4ZVM - chains A and B; structure by X-ray diffraction, 1.97 A resolution.

# Chain A (and B)
Name: Ribosyldihydronicotinamide dehydrogenase [quinone]
Organism: Homo sapiens
Notes: EC 1.10.99.2; chain B of this document is another copy of the same molecule, construct and numbering; everything in this record applies to it too
Reference sequence: P16083 (NQO2_HUMAN); residues 1-230 here correspond to UniProt positions 2-231 (UniProt number = residue number + 1)
Chain sequence (230 residues; numbered 1 to 230; the number before each row is that of its first residue):
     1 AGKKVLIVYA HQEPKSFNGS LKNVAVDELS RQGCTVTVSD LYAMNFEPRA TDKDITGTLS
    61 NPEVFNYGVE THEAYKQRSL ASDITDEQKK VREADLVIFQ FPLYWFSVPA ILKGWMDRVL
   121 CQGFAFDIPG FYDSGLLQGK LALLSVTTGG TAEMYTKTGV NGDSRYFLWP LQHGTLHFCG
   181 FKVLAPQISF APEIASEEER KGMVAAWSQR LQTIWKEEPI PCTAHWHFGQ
UniProt features mapped onto this chain:
  - binding site (FAD): His11, Phe17 to Ser20, Leu103 to Phe106, Thr147 to Gly150, Tyr155, Glu193, Arg200
  - binding site (substrate): Phe126 to Ile128
  - binding site (Zn(2+)): His173, His177, Cys222
  - modified residue (Phosphoserine): Ser79, Ser196
Bound ions: Zn2+: His173, His177, Cys222
Ligand contacts:
  - FAD (flavin-adenine dinucleotide), molecule 1: His11, Lys15, Ser16, Phe17, Asn18, Ser20, Pro102, Leu103, Tyr104, Trp105, Phe106, Thr147, Thr148, Gly149, Gly150, Tyr155, Pro192, Glu193, Arg200, Lys201, Val204
  - FAD, molecule 2: Asn66, Tyr67, Gly68, Asp117

# How chain A and chain B interact
Pairs across the interface - 86 pairs, chain A then chain B:
  Gln12(A) - Ala50(B)  hydrogen bond (side chain-backbone)
  Gln12(A) - Phe65(B)
  Gln12(A) - Tyr67(B)
  Glu13(A) - Glu63(B)
  Glu13(A) - Val64(B)
  Glu13(A) - Phe65(B)  hydrogen bond (side chain-backbone)
  Lys15(A) - Glu63(B)
  Lys15(A) - Val64(B)
  Tyr42(A) - Ala50(B)
  Asn45(A) - Arg49(B)  hydrogen bond (backbone-side chain)
  Phe46(A) - Arg49(B)  hydrogen bond (backbone-side chain)
  Glu47(A) - Arg49(B)  salt bridge
  Pro48(A) - Pro48(B)  hydrophobic
  Pro48(A) - Arg49(B)
  Pro48(A) - Ala110(B)
  Arg49(A) - Asn45(B)  hydrogen bond (side chain-backbone)
  Arg49(A) - Phe46(B)  hydrogen bond (side chain-backbone)
  Arg49(A) - Glu47(B)
  Arg49(A) - Pro48(B)
  Ala50(A) - Gln12(B)  hydrogen bond (backbone-side chain)
  Ala50(A) - Tyr42(B)
  Ala50(A) - Tyr104(B)
  Glu63(A) - Lys15(B)
  Val64(A) - Glu13(B)
  Val64(A) - Lys15(B)
  Phe65(A) - Gln12(B)
  Phe65(A) - Glu13(B)  hydrogen bond (backbone-side chain)
  Asn66(A) - Glu193(B)
  Tyr67(A) - Gln12(B)
  Tyr104(A) - Tyr67(B)
  Tyr104(A) - Lys113(B)  hydrogen bond (backbone-side chain)
  Tyr104(A) - Asp117(B)
  Trp105(A) - Lys113(B)
  Trp105(A) - Met116(B)  hydrogen bond (side chain-backbone)
  Trp105(A) - Asp117(B)
  Trp105(A) - Leu120(B)
  Trp105(A) - Gly174(B)
  Trp105(A) - Thr175(B)
  Trp105(A) - Phe178(B)  hydrophobic
  Trp105(A) - Cys179(B)  hydrophobic
  Phe106(A) - Tyr132(B)
  Phe106(A) - Trp169(B)
  Phe106(A) - Pro170(B)  hydrophobic
  Phe106(A) - Gly174(B)
  Ser107(A) - Lys113(B)
  Val108(A) - Lys113(B)  hydrogen bond (backbone-side chain)
  Pro109(A) - Asp117(B)
  Ala110(A) - Pro48(B)
  Ala110(A) - Ala110(B)
  Ala110(A) - Lys113(B)
  Ala110(A) - Gly114(B)
  Ala110(A) - Asp117(B)  hydrogen bond (backbone-side chain)
  Lys113(A) - Tyr104(B)  hydrogen bond (side chain-backbone)
  Lys113(A) - Ser107(B)
  Lys113(A) - Val108(B)  hydrogen bond (side chain-backbone)
  Lys113(A) - Ala110(B)
  Gly114(A) - Ala110(B)
  Met116(A) - Trp105(B)  hydrogen bond (backbone-side chain)
  Asp117(A) - Tyr104(B)
  Asp117(A) - Trp105(B)
  Asp117(A) - Pro109(B)
  Asp117(A) - Ala110(B)  hydrogen bond (side chain-backbone)
  Leu120(A) - Trp105(B)
  Tyr132(A) - Phe106(B)
  Tyr132(A) - Val160(B)
  Tyr132(A) - Asn161(B)  hydrogen bond
  Val160(A) - Tyr132(B)  hydrogen bond (backbone-side chain)
  Val160(A) - His173(B)  hydrogen bond (backbone-side chain)
  Asn161(A) - Tyr132(B)  hydrogen bond
  Asn161(A) - Trp169(B)
  Gly162(A) - Trp169(B)
  Tyr166(A) - Trp169(B)
  Tyr166(A) - Phe228(B)  hydrophobic
  Trp169(A) - Phe106(B)
  Trp169(A) - Asn161(B)
  Trp169(A) - Tyr166(B)
  Pro170(A) - Trp105(B)
  Pro170(A) - Phe106(B)  hydrophobic
  His173(A) - Val160(B)  hydrogen bond (side chain-backbone)
  Gly174(A) - Trp105(B)
  Gly174(A) - Phe106(B)
  Thr175(A) - Trp105(B)
  Phe178(A) - Trp105(B)  hydrophobic
  Cys179(A) - Trp105(B)  hydrophobic
  Phe228(A) - Tyr166(B)  hydrophobic
  Phe228(A) - Phe228(B)  hydrophobic
Interface residues without a listed pair, chain A (46 interface residues in all): Thr51, Ile111, Phe126, Lys157, Phe167, Glu193
Interface residues without a listed pair, chain B (46 interface residues in all): Thr51, Asn66, Ile111, Phe126, Gly162, Phe167, Ala224

# Overview
Chain A and chain B each contribute 46 residues to their interface, with 21 hydrogen bonds and 1 salt bridge.
Polar pairs include Glu47(A)-Arg49(B), Gln12(A)-Ala50(B) and Glu13(A)-Phe65(B). Ligands of chain A:
flavin-adenine dinucleotide.
Both chains are Ribosyldihydronicotinamide dehydrogenase [quinone] (Homo sapiens). Entry 4ZVM (Oxidized
quinone reductase 2 in complex with doxorubicin) was determined by X-ray diffraction, deposited together with
4ZVL, 4ZVK and 4ZVN.
